PDB entry 3IUR | X-ray diffraction, 2.05 A resolution | chains A and B of the 3 polymer chains in the assembly

[Chain A]
Protein: Prolyl Endopeptidase
From: Aeromonas punctata
Reference sequence: Q9X6R4 (Q9X6R4_AERPU); residues 1-690 here = UniProt positions 1-690
Amino-acid sequence (693 residues; row label = number of the first residue in the row; numbers below 1 keep their minus sign (Gly-2 is residue -2)):
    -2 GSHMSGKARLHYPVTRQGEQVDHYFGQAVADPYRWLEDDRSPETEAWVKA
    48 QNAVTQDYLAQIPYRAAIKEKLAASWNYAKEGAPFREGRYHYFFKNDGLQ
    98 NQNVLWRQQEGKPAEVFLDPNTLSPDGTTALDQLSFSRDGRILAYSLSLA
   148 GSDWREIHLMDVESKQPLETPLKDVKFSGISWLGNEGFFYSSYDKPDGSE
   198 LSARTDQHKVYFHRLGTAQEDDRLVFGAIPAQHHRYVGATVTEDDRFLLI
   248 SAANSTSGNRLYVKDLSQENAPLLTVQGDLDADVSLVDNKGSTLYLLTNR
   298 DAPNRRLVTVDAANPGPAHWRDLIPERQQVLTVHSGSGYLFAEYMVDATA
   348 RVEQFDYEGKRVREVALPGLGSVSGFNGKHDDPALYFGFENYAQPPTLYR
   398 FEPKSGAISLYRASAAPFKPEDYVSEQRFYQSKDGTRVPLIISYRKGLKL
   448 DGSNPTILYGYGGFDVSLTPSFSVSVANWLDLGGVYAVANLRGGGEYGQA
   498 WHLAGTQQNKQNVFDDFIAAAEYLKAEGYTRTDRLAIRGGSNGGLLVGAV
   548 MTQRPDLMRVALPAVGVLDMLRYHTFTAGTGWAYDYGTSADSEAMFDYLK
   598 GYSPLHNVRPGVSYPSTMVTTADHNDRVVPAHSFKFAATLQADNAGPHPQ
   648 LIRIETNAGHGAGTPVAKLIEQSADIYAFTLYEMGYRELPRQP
Unresolved in the structure: -2 to 6, 194-201, 654-661
Differences from the reference sequence: expression tag (-2 to 0); engineered mutation Asn622 (Asp in Q9X6R4)
What the authors report for this chain:
  - catalytic residues: Ser538
  - conformationally variable residues (order/disorder transition, side-chain flip): Gly195 to Arg201, Trp579, Asn654 to Gly660
  - mutagenesis - D150L, D622N: abolished catalytic activity
  - contacts within the chain: Ser538-Arg624 (hydrogen bond), Asn622-Arg624 (hydrogen bond)
  - mutagenesis - D150A (2500-fold): decreased catalytic activity
  - specificity-determining residues: Arg624 (proposed by the authors, not directly observed)

[Chain B]
Protein: H2H3 helices from villin headpiece subdomain HP35
Amino-acid sequence (24 residues; row label = number of the first residue in the row):
    53 MTRSAFANLPLWKQQNHKKEKGLF
Unresolved in the structure: 59-76

[Interface between chain A and chain B]
Contacting residue pairs - 16 pairs, chain A then chain B:
  Asp278(A) - Met53(B)
  Ala279(A) - Met53(B)
  Asp280(A) - Thr54(B)
  Asn296(A) - Met53(B)  hydrogen bond (side chain-backbone)
  Asn296(A) - Thr54(B)
  Pro300(A) - Met53(B)
  Pro300(A) - Thr54(B)
  Pro300(A) - Arg55(B)
  Asn301(A) - Arg55(B)
  Gln325(A) - Arg55(B)  hydrogen bond (backbone-side chain)
  Val327(A) - Arg55(B)
  Asp462(A) - Arg55(B)  salt bridge
  Gly492(A) - Arg55(B)
  Tyr494(A) - Arg55(B)  hydrogen bond (backbone-side chain)
  Gly495(A) - Arg55(B)
  Gln496(A) - Phe58(B)
Also at the interface, not in a pair above, chain A (15 interface residues in all): Arg297, Ala299

[Overview]
Chain A and chain B form an interface of 15 and 4 residues respectively; the contacts include 3 hydrogen bonds
and 1 salt bridge. Polar pairs include Asp462(A)-Arg55(B), Asn296(A)-Met53(B) and Gln325(A)-Arg55(B). From the
paper: the catalytic residue Ser538(A); D150L and D622N of chain A abolish catalytic activity.
Chain A is Prolyl Endopeptidase (Aeromonas punctata) and chain B is H2H3 helices from villin headpiece
subdomain HP35; the structure, apPEP_D266Nx+H2H3 opened state, was determined by X-ray diffraction.
